PDB entry 3UIQ | X-ray diffraction, 1.88 A resolution | chains A and P of the 3 polymer chains in the assembly

# Chain A
Name: DNA polymerase
Organism: Enterobacteria phage RB69
Notes: EC 2.7.7.7
UniProt: Q38087 (DPOL_BPR69); residues 1-903 here = UniProt positions 1-903
Amino-acid sequence (903 residues; numbered 1 to 903; the number before each row is that of its first residue):
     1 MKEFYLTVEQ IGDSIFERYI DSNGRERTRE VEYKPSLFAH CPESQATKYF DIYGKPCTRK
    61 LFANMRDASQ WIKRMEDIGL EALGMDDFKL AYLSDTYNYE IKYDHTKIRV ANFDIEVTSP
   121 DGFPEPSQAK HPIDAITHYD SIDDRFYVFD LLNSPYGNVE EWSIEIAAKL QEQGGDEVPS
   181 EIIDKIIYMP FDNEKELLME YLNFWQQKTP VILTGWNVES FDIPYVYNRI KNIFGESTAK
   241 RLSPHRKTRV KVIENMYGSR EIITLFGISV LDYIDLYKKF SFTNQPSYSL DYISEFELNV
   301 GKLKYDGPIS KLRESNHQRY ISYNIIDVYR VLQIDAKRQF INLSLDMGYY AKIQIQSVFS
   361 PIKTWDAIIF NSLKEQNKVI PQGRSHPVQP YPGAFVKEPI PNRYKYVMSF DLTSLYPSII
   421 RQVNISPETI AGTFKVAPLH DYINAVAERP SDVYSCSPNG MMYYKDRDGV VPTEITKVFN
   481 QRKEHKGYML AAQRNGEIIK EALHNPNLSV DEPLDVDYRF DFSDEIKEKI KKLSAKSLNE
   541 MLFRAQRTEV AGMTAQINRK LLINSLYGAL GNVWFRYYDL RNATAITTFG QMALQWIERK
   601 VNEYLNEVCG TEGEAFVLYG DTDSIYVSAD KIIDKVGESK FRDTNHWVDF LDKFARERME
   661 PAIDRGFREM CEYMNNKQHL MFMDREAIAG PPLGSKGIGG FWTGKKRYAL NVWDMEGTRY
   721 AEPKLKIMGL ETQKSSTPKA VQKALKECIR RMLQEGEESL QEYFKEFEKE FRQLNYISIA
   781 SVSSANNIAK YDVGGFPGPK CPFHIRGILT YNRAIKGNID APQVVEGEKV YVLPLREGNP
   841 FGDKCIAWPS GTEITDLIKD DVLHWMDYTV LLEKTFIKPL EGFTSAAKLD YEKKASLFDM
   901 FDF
Disordered / not traced: 902-903
Bound ions: Ca2+ site 1 near Glu116 (its only coordinating residue here); Ca2+ site 2: Asp411, Leu412, Asp623 (together with DUP); Ca2+ site 3: Asp411, Asp623 (together with DUP); Ca2+ site 4 near Asp411 (its only coordinating residue here); Ca2+ site 5: Asn505, Asn507, Lys531; Ca2+ site 6: Glu660, Asp684
Small-molecule neighbours: DUP (2'-deoxyuridine 5'-alpha,beta-imido-triphosphate): Asp411, Leu412, Thr413, Ser414, Leu415, Tyr416, Pro417, Arg482, Lys486, Lys560, Asn564, Tyr567, Thr622, Asp623
UniProt features mapped onto this chain:
  - region: Thr248 to Thr264 (Beta hairpin), Lys705 to Tyr708 (Binding of DNA in B-conformation), Leu897 to Phe903 (Interaction with the polymerase clamp)
  - binding site (Mg(2+)): Asp114, Glu116, Asp222, Asp327, Asp411, Leu412, Asp623
  - binding site (substrate): Ser414 to Tyr416, Arg482, Lys560
  - site: Asp621 (Optimization of metal coordination by the polymerase active site), Lys706 (Optimization of metal coordination by the polymerase active site), Asp714 (Essential for viral replication)
  - mutagenesis: Asp222 (D222A: Complete loss of 3'-5' exonuclease activity), Asp327 (D327A: Complete loss of 3'-5' exonuclease activity), Leu415 (L415A/G: Decreases base selectivity by several hundred fold; L415G/F: Increased misinsertion, increased mismatch extension and inefficient proofreading; L415M: No effect on base selectivity), Leu561 (L561A: No effect on the ability to recognize damaged DNA. Increase in probability of nucleotide incorporation), Ser565 (S565G: Increased incorporation efficiency of correct dNMPs; when associated with A-567), Tyr567 (Y567A: Inserts both dCMP and dAMP opposite 8-oxoG rapidly and with equal efficiency. 100-fold increase of dAMP and dGMP when situated opposite guanidinohydantoin ...), Asp621 (D621A: Drastic decrease in the efficiency of incorporation of dGMP), Lys706 (K706A: Almost complete loss of polymerase activity), Asp714 (D714A: Complete loss of viral replication)

# Chain P
Molecule: 13-nt DNA strand
Sequence (13 nucleotides; each row starts with the number of its first residue):
   103 GCGGACTGCT TAC

# Chain A / chain P interface
Pairs across the interface (30; chain A residue first):
  Asn284(A) - DT112(P)  sugar contact
  Asn284(A) - DT113(P)  hydrogen bond to the phosphate
  Asp621(A) - DC115(P)  sugar contact
  Thr622(A) - DC115(P)  phosphate contact
  Asp623(A) - DC115(P)  phosphate contact
  Lys706(A) - DA114(P)  hydrogen bond to the base
  Tyr708(A) - DC115(P)  hydrogen bond to the phosphate
  Met728(A) - DA114(P)  phosphate contact
  Met728(A) - DC115(P)  phosphate contact
  Gly729(A) - DT113(P)  phosphate contact
  Gly729(A) - DA114(P)  hydrogen bond to the phosphate
  Gln733(A) - DT113(P)  sugar contact
  Gln733(A) - DA114(P)  phosphate contact
  Lys734(A) - DT112(P)  sugar contact
  Lys734(A) - DT113(P)  sugar contact
  Ser735(A) - DT112(P)  phosphate contact
  Ser735(A) - DT113(P)  hydrogen bond to the phosphate
  Ser783(A) - DC111(P)  sugar contact
  Ser783(A) - DT112(P)  phosphate contact
  Ser784(A) - DC111(P)  phosphate contact
  Ser784(A) - DT112(P)  hydrogen bond to the phosphate
  Ala785(A) - DC111(P)  phosphate contact
  Asn786(A) - DC111(P)  hydrogen bond to the phosphate
  Lys790(A) - DG110(P)  salt bridge to the phosphate
  Tyr791(A) - DT109(P)  hydrogen bond to the phosphate
  Tyr791(A) - DG110(P)  hydrogen bond to the phosphate
  Lys800(A) - DC108(P)  hydrogen bond to the base
  Lys800(A) - DT109(P)  sugar contact
  His804(A) - DG110(P)  phosphate contact
  His804(A) - DC111(P)  salt bridge to the phosphate
Also at the interface, not in a pair above, chain A (27 interface residues in all): Tyr257, Tyr626, Ile727, Ser736, Val782, Asn787, Pro802, Lys829
Also at the interface, not in a pair above, chain P (9 interface residues in all): DA107

# Overview
Chain A and chain P form an interface of 27 and 9 residues respectively; the contacts include 10 hydrogen
bonds and 2 salt bridges. Polar pairs include Lys706(A)-DA114(P), Lys800(A)-DC108(P) and Asn284(A)-DT113(P).
Bound to chain A: compound DUP.
Chain A is DNA polymerase (Enterobacteria phage RB69) and chain P is a 13-nt DNA strand; the structure, RB69
DNA Polymerase Ternary Complex containing dUpNpp, was determined by X-ray diffraction.
